Entry 6LER (X-ray diffraction, 3.00 A resolution); this record covers chains F and I of the 10 polymer chains in the assembly.

# Chain F
Molecule: Histone H4
Source organism: Homo sapiens
Reference sequence: P62805 (H4_HUMAN); residues 0-102 here correspond to UniProt positions 1-103 (UniProt number = residue number + 1)
Amino-acid sequence (103 residues; each row starts with the number of its first residue; numbering starts at 0):
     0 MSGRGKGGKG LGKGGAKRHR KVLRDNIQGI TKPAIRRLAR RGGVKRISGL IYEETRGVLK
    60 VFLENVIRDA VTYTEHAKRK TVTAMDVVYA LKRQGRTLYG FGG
Disordered / not traced: 0-23
UniProt features mapped onto this chain:
  - DNA-binding region: Lys16 to Lys20
  - modified residue: Ser1 (N-acetylserine), Arg3 (Asymmetric dimethylarginine), Lys5 (N6-(2-hydroxyisobutyryl)lysine), Lys8 (N6-(2-hydroxyisobutyryl)lysine), Lys12 (N6-(2-hydroxyisobutyryl)lysine), Lys16 (N6-(2-hydroxyisobutyryl)lysine), Lys20 (N6,N6,N6-trimethyllysine), Lys31 (N6-(2-hydroxyisobutyryl)lysine), Lys44 (N6-(2-hydroxyisobutyryl)lysine), Ser47 (Phosphoserine), Tyr51 (Phosphotyrosine), Lys59 (N6-(2-hydroxyisobutyryl)lysine), Lys77 (N6-(2-hydroxyisobutyryl)lysine), Lys79 (N6-(2-hydroxyisobutyryl)lysine), Thr80 (Phosphothreonine), Tyr88 (Phosphotyrosine), Lys91 (N6-(2-hydroxyisobutyryl)lysine)
  - cross-link (Glycyl lysine isopeptide (Lys-Gly)): Lys12 (interchain with G-Cter in SUMO2), Lys20 (interchain with G-Cter in SUMO2), Lys31 (interchain with G-Cter in SUMO2), Lys59 (interchain with G-Cter in SUMO2), Lys79 (interchain with G-Cter in SUMO2), Lys91 (interchain with G-Cter in SUMO2)

# Chain I
Molecule: 169-nt DNA strand
Source organism: other sequences
Sequence (169 nucleotides; numbered -82 to 86; the number before each row is that of its first residue; numbers below 1 keep their minus sign (DC-82 is residue -82)):
   -82 CCAAAAAAAA AACAGCATCC CGGTGCCGAG GCCGCTCAAT TGGTCGTAGA CAGCTCTAGC
   -22 ACCGCTTAAA CGCACGTACG CGCTGTCTAC CGCGTTTTAA CCGCCACTAG AAGCGCTTAC
    38 TAGTCTCCAG GCACGTGTGA GACCGGCACA TGCAAAAAAA AAACGAGCT
Ion coordination: K+: DA28 (shared with 1 residue of chain J); Ca2+ near DG63 (its only coordinating residue here)

# Interface between chain F and chain I
Pairs across the interface (12):
  Arg35(F) - DC8(I)  salt bridge to the phosphate
  Arg45(F) - DC7(I)  hydrogen bond to the sugar
  Arg45(F) - DC8(I)  phosphate contact
  Ile46(F) - DC7(I)  sugar contact
  Ile46(F) - DC8(I)  hydrogen bond to the phosphate
  Ser47(F) - DC7(I)  hydrogen bond to the phosphate
  Gly48(F) - DC7(I)  hydrogen bond to the phosphate
  Arg78(F) - DA28(I)  phosphate contact
  Lys79(F) - DG27(I)  salt bridge to the phosphate
  Lys79(F) - DA28(I)  hydrogen bond to the phosphate
  Thr80(F) - DG27(I)  sugar contact
  Thr80(F) - DA28(I)  hydrogen bond to the phosphate
Also at the interface, not in a pair above, chain F (12 interface residues in all): Arg39, Lys44, Tyr51, Lys77
Also at the interface, not in a pair above, chain I (6 interface residues in all): DG9, DA29

# Overview
Chain F and chain I form an interface of 12 and 6 residues respectively, with 6 hydrogen bonds and 2 salt
bridges. Among the polar pairs are Arg45(F)-DC7(I), Ile46(F)-DC8(I) and Ser47(F)-DC7(I). From UniProt: a
DNA-binding region on chain F.
Chain F is Histone H4 (Homo sapiens) and chain I is a 169-nt DNA strand (other sequences); the structure, 169
bp nucleosome harboring non-identical cohesive DNA termini, was determined by X-ray diffraction together with
7COW, 6L9Z, 6LA2 and 6LAB from the same study.
